Entry 8SS4 (electron microscopy, 3.30 A resolution); this record covers chains A and B of the 6 polymer chains in the assembly.

== Chain A (and B) ==
Protein: Glutamate receptor 2, Voltage-dependent calcium channel gamma-5 subunit chimera
Source organism: Rattus norvegicus
Notes: chain B of this document is another copy of the same molecule, construct and numbering; everything in this record applies to it too
UniProtKB: chimeric construct of P19491, Q8VHW8: residues 10-826 from P19491 (GRIA2_RAT), isoform P19491-2 positions 25-841 (UniProt number = residue number + 15); residues 832-1035 from Q8VHW8 positions 4-207 (UniProt number = residue number - 828)
Chain sequence (1026 residues; numbered 10 to 1035; the number before each row is that of its first residue):
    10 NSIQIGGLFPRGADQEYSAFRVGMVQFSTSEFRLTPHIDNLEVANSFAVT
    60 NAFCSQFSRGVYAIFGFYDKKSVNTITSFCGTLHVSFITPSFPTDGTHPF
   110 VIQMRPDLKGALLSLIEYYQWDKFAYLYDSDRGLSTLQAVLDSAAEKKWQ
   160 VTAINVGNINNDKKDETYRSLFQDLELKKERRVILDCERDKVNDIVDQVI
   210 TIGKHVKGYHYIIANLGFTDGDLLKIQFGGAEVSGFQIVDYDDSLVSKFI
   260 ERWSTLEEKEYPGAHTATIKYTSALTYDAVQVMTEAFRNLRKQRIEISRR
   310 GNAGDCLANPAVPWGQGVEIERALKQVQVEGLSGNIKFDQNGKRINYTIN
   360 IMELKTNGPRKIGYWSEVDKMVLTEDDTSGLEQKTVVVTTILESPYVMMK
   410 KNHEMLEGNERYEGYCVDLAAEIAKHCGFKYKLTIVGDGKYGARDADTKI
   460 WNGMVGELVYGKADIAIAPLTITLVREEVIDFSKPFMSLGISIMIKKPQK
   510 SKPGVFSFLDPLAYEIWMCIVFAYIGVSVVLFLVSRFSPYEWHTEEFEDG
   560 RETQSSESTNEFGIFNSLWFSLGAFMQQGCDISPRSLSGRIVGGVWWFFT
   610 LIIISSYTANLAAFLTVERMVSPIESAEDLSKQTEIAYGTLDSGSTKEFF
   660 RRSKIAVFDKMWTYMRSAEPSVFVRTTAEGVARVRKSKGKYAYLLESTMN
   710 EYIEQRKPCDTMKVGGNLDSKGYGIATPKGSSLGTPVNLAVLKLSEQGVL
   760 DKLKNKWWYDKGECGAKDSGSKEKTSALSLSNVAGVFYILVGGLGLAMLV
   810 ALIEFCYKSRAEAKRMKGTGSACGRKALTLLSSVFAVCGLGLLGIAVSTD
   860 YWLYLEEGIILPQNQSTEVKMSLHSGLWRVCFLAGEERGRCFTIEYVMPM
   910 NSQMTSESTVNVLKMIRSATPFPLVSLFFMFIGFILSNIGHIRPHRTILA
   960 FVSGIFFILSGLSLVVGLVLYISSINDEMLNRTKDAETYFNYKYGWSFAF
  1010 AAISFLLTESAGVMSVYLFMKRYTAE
Not modelled in the structure: 10-391, 549-568, 776-783, 823-832, 908-918 (chain B: 10-391, 550-568, 776-781, 821-1035)
Construct notes: conflict Glu241 (Asn256 in P19491), Leu382 (Val397 in P19491), Glu384 (Gly405 in P19491), Asp385 (Asn406 in P19491), Gln392 (Asn413 in P19491), Ser754 (Asn775 in P19491), Val758 (Leu779 in P19491); linker (827-831)
Disulfides: Cys718-Cys773, Cys890-Cys900
Small-molecule neighbours: spermidine (SPD): Gln586, Gln587, Gly588
Swiss-Prot annotation at these positions:
  - glycosylation: Asn355 (N-linked (GlcNAc...) asparagine)

== Chain A / chain B interface ==
Residue-residue contacts (100):
  Asp519(A) - Ala786(B)
  Pro520(A) - Leu787(B)  hydrogen bond (backbone-backbone)
  Leu521(A) - Leu787(B)  hydrophobic
  Ala522(A) - Leu787(B)  hydrogen bond (backbone-backbone)
  Glu524(A) - Leu789(B)
  Ile525(A) - Leu787(B)
  Ile525(A) - Ser788(B)
  Ile525(A) - Leu789(B)  hydrophobic
  Ile525(A) - Val792(B)  hydrophobic
  Cys528(A) - Leu789(B)  hydrophobic
  Cys528(A) - Phe796(B)
  Ala532(A) - Leu799(B)  hydrophobic
  Gly535(A) - Leu803(B)
  Val536(A) - Leu799(B)  hydrophobic
  Val539(A) - Leu803(B)  hydrophobic
  Val539(A) - Met807(B)  hydrophobic
  Leu542(A) - Met807(B)  hydrophobic
  Val543(A) - Ala806(B)
  Val543(A) - Ala810(B)  hydrophobic
  Phe546(A) - Ala810(B)
  Phe546(A) - Phe814(B)  hydrophobic
  Ser547(A) - Glu813(B)
  Pro548(A) - Lys817(B)
  Ala583(A) - Gln587(B)  hydrogen bond (backbone-side chain)
  Gln586(A) - Gln586(B)
  Ser592(A) - Trp578(B)  hydrogen bond
  Leu596(A) - Phe574(B)  hydrophobic
  Leu596(A) - Val809(B)  hydrophobic
  Ser597(A) - Ala806(B)
  Ser597(A) - Val809(B)
  Ser597(A) - Ala810(B)  hydrogen bond (side chain-backbone)
  Arg599(A) - Phe574(B)
  Arg599(A) - Asn575(B)  hydrogen bond
  Arg599(A) - Trp578(B)
  Ile600(A) - Gly802(B)
  Ile600(A) - Leu805(B)  hydrophobic
  Ile600(A) - Ala806(B)  hydrophobic
  Ile600(A) - Val809(B)  hydrophobic
  Val601(A) - Leu803(B)  hydrophobic
  Val601(A) - Ala806(B)  hydrophobic
  Val604(A) - Leu799(B)
  Val604(A) - Gly802(B)
  Trp606(A) - Trp578(B)  hydrophobic
  Trp606(A) - Gly582(B)
  Trp606(A) - Met585(B)
  Trp606(A) - Gln587(B)  hydrogen bond
  Trp606(A) - Cys589(B)  hydrophobic
  Phe607(A) - Phe517(B)  hydrophobic
  Phe607(A) - Met585(B)  hydrophobic
  Phe608(A) - Val795(B)  hydrophobic
  Phe608(A) - Phe796(B)  hydrophobic
  Thr609(A) - Gln587(B)
  Leu610(A) - Met585(B)  hydrophobic
  Leu610(A) - Ile613(B)  hydrophobic
  Ile611(A) - Phe517(B)  hydrophobic
  Ile611(A) - Tyr616(B)
  Ile611(A) - Val795(B)  hydrophobic
  Ser614(A) - Tyr616(B)
  Ser614(A) - Thr617(B)  hydrogen bond
  Ser615(A) - Leu787(B)
  Ser615(A) - Val792(B)
  Ala618(A) - Thr617(B)
  Ala618(A) - Leu620(B)  hydrophobic
  Ala618(A) - Ala621(B)
  Asn619(A) - Leu624(B)
  Asn619(A) - Ala786(B)
  Asn619(A) - Leu787(B)
  Ala621(A) - Thr625(B)
  Ala622(A) - Leu624(B)
  Ala622(A) - Thr625(B)
  Ala622(A) - Thr784(B)
  Phe623(A) - Thr784(B)
  Thr625(A) - Thr625(B)
  Val626(A) - Glu782(B)
  Val626(A) - Thr784(B)
  Met629(A) - Glu782(B)
  Thr672(A) - Asp769(B)
  Ser676(A) - Asp769(B)
  Ile967(A) - Met807(B)  hydrophobic
  Leu968(A) - Met807(B)  hydrophobic
  Leu971(A) - Val800(B)
  Leu971(A) - Leu803(B)  hydrophobic
  Leu971(A) - Met807(B)  hydrophobic
  Val975(A) - Val800(B)  hydrophobic
  Val978(A) - Tyr797(B)  hydrophobic
  Leu979(A) - Tyr797(B)
  Ile981(A) - Leu789(B)  hydrophobic
  Ser982(A) - Ser790(B)  hydrogen bond (backbone-side chain)
  Ser982(A) - Ala793(B)
  Ser982(A) - Tyr797(B)
  Asn985(A) - Ser788(B)
  Asn985(A) - Leu789(B)
  Asn985(A) - Ser790(B)
  Asp986(A) - Pro512(B)
  Asp986(A) - Ser790(B)  hydrogen bond
  Leu989(A) - Lys509(B)
  Leu989(A) - Ser510(B)
  Asn990(A) - Lys697(B)  hydrogen bond
  Thr992(A) - Asp719(B)
  Lys993(A) - Lys783(B)
Other interface residues (no listed pair), chain A (69 interface residues in all): Ile529, Cys589, Asp590, Pro593, Ser595, Gly602, Gly603, Trp605, Ile612, Thr617, Ile964, Val974
Other interface residues (no listed pair), chain B (55 interface residues in all): Lys505, Gln508, Lys511, Leu581, Phe584, Asp590, Ser785, Ile798

== Overview ==
69 residues of chain A face 55 of chain B across their interface, with 11 hydrogen bonds. Polar pairs include
Ala583(A)-Gln587(B), Ser592(A)-Trp578(B) and Ser597(A)-Ala810(B). Ligands of chain A: spermidine.
Both chains are Glutamate receptor 2, Voltage-dependent calcium channel gamma-5 subunit chimera (Rattus
norvegicus). Entry 8SS4 (Structure of LBD-TMD of AMPA receptor GluA2 in complex with auxiliary subunits TARP
gamma-5 and cornichon-2 ...) was determined by electron microscopy (same publication as 8SS2, 8SS3, 8SS6,
8SS7, 8SSA and 8SSB).
